1Z1G - chains K and B of the 12 polymer chains in the assembly; structure by X-ray diffraction, 4.40 A resolution (low resolution: residue-level contacts below are approximate; hydrogen-bond / salt-bridge calls are withheld).

[Chain K]
Molecule: 29-nt DNA strand
Sequence (29 nucleotides; numbered 1 to 29; the number before each row is that of its first residue):
     1 TTGCCAGCTTTATTATATAAACTTGAGCG

[Chain B]
Protein: Integrase
Organism: Enterobacteria phage lambda
UniProtKB: P03700 (VINT_LAMBD); residue numbers follow UniProt; this construct covers 1-356
Amino-acid sequence (356 residues; numbered 1 to 356; the number before each row is that of its first residue):
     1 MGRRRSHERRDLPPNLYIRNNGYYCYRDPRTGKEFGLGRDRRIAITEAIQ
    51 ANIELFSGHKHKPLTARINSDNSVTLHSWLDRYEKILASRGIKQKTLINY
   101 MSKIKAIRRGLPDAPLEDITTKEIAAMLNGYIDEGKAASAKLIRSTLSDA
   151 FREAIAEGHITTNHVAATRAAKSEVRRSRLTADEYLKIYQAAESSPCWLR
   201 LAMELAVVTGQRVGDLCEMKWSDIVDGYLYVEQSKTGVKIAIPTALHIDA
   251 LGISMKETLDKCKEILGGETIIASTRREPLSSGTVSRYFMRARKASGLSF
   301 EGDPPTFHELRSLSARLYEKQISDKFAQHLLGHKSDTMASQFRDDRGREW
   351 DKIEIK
Disordered / not traced: 1-9, 338-348
Modified residues: Mse1, Mse338 (selenomethionine); Mse101, Mse127, Mse203, Mse219, Mse255, Mse290 (selenomethionine; parent Met)
Construct notes: modified residue (1, 101, 127, 203, 219, 255, 290, 338); engineered mutation Phe342 (Tyr in P03700)
Swiss-Prot annotation at these positions:
  - active site: Arg212, Lys235, His308, Arg311, His333
From the paper describing this entry:
  - binding site for the 25-nt DNA strand: Asn15, Asn20
  - binding site for the 25-nt DNA strand: Glu34, Gly36
  - specificity-determining residues: Tyr17, Arg27
  - mutagenesis - Y342F: abolished catalytic activity (citing earlier work)

[Interface between chain K and chain B]
Contacting residue pairs (26; chain K residue first):
  DA17(K) - Arg144(B)
  DT18(K) - Arg152(B)
  DA19(K) - Tyr100(B)
  DA20(K) - Ile92(B)
  DA20(K) - Lys93(B)
  DA20(K) - Thr96(B)
  DA20(K) - Lys235(B)
  DA21(K) - Lys93(B)
  DA21(K) - Asn99(B)
  DA21(K) - Ser234(B)
  DA21(K) - Lys235(B)
  DC22(K) - Arg212(B)
  DC22(K) - Gly214(B)
  DC22(K) - His308(B)
  DT23(K) - Arg177(B)
  DT23(K) - Ser286(B)
  DT23(K) - Thr306(B)
  DT23(K) - Phe307(B)
  DT23(K) - His308(B)
  DT24(K) - Mse290(B)
  DT24(K) - Arg293(B)
  DT24(K) - Pro304(B)
  DT24(K) - Thr306(B)
  DG25(K) - Arg287(B)
  DG25(K) - Mse290(B)
  DA26(K) - Arg287(B)
Other interface residues (no listed pair), chain B (28 interface residues in all): Arg90, Lys95, Leu142, Ser145, Val213, Gly283, Pro305, Glu309

[Overview]
10 residues of chain K face 28 of chain B across their interface. From UniProt: 5 active-site residues on
chain B. From the paper: a binding site for the 25-nt DNA strand at Asn15(B), Asn20(B) and Glu34(B) among
others; Y342F of chain B abolishes catalytic activity.
Here chain K is a 29-nt DNA strand and chain B is Integrase (Enterobacteria phage lambda). Entry 1Z1G (Crystal
structure of a lambda integrase tetramer bound to a Holliday junction) was determined by X-ray diffraction
together with 1Z19 and 1Z1B from the same study.
